Entry 4PJ6 (X-ray diffraction, 2.96 A resolution); this record covers chains A and B.

[Chain A (and B)]
Molecule: Leucyl-cystinyl aminopeptidase
From: Homo sapiens
Notes: EC 3.4.11.3; chain B of this document is another copy of the same molecule, construct and numbering; everything in this record applies to it too
UniProtKB: Q9UIQ6 (LCAP_HUMAN); residues 155-1025 here = UniProt positions 155-1025
Amino-acid sequence (872 residues; numbered 154 to 1025; the number before each row is that of its first residue):
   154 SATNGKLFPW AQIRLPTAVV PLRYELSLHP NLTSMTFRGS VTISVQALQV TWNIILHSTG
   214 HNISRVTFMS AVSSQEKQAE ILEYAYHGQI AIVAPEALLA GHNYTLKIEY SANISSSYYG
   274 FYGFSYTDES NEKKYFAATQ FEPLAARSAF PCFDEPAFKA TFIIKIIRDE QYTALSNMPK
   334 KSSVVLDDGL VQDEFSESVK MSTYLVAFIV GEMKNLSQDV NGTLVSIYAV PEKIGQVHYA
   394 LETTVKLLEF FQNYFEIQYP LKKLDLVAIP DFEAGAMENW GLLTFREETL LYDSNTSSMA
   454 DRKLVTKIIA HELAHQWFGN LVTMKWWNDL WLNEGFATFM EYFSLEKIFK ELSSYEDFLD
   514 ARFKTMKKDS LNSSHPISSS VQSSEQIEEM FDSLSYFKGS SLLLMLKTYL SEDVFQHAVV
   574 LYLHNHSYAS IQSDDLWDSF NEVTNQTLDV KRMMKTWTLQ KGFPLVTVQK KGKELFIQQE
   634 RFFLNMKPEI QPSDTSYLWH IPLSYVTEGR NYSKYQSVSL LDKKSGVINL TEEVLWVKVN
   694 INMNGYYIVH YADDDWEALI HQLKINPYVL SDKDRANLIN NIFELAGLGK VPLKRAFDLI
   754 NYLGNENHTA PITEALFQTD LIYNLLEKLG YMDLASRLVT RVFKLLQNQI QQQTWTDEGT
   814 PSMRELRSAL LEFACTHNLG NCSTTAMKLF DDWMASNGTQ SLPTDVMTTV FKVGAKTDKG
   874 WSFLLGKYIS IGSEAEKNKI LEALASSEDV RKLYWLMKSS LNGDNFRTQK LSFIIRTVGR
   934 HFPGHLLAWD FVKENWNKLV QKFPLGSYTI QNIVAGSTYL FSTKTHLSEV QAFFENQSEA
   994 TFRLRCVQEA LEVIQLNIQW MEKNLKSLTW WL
Disordered / not traced: 154-158, 224, 640-645 (chain B: 154-159, 223-228, 639-647, 662-663)
Construct notes: expression tag (154)
Curated features (UniProtKB/Swiss-Prot):
  - active site: Glu465 (Proton acceptor)
  - binding site (substrate): Glu295, Gly428 to Asn432
  - binding site (Zn(2+)): His464, His468, Glu487
  - site: Tyr549 (Transition state stabilizer)
  - glycosylation (N-linked (GlcNAc...) asparagine): Asn184, Asn215, Asn256, Asn266, Asn368, Asn374, Asn448, Asn525, Asn578, Asn598, Asn664, Asn682, Asn760, Asn834, Asn850, Asn989
Disulfide bonds: Cys828-Cys835
Covalently attached groups: N-acetylglucosamine (NAG) linked to Asn184, Asn256, Asn266, Asn525, Asn682, Asn760, Asn850
Bound ions: Zn2+: His464, His468, Glu487 (together with lysine)
Ligand contacts: lysine (LYS): Gln293, Glu295, Ala429, Met430, Glu431, His464, Glu465, Glu487, Glu541, Phe544
From the paper describing this entry:
  - Zn2+ coordination: His464, His468, Glu487
  - binding site for lysine: Glu431, Glu487
  - catalytic residues: Glu431, Glu465, Tyr549 (citing earlier work)
  - mutagenesis - A427Y: unchanged catalytic activity on physiological peptide substrates (citing earlier work)
  - mutagenesis - F544I, F544V: decreased binding to HFI-435 (citing earlier work)

[Interface between chain A and chain B]
Residue-residue contacts (33; chain A residue first):
  Glu780(A) with Arg904(B), salt bridge
  Gly783(A) with Tyr907(B), hydrogen bond (backbone-side chain); Lys911(B), hydrogen bond (backbone-side chain)
  Glu901(A) with Arg904(B), salt bridge
  Val903(A) with Val903(B), hydrophobic; Phe935(B), hydrophobic
  Arg904(A) with Glu780(B), salt bridge; Met785(B); Phe935(B); Pro936(B)
  Tyr907(A) with Leu782(B), hydrogen bond (side chain-backbone); Gly783(B)
  Lys911(A) with Gly783(B), hydrogen bond (side chain-backbone)
  Phe935(A) with Val903(B), hydrophobic; Arg904(B)
  Pro936(A) with Val903(B), hydrophobic; Arg904(B)
  Leu939(A) with Leu939(B); Leu940(B), hydrophobic; Asp943(B)
  Leu940(A) with Leu939(B), hydrophobic
  Asp943(A) with Leu939(B); His979(B), salt bridge
  Lys946(A) with Glu982(B), salt bridge
  Glu947(A) with Thr976(B), hydrogen bond; Thr978(B); His979(B), salt bridge
  Thr976(A) with Glu947(B), hydrogen bond
  Thr978(A) with Glu947(B)
  His979(A) with Asp943(B), salt bridge; Glu947(B), salt bridge
  Glu982(A) with Lys946(B), salt bridge
  Phe986(A) with Thr978(B)
Other interface residues (no listed pair), chain A (23 interface residues in all): Leu782, Tyr784, Asp902, Ser981
Other interface residues (no listed pair), chain B (25 interface residues in all): Tyr776, Tyr784, Glu901, Asp902, Phe986, Asn989

[Overview]
The interface between chain A and chain B involves 23 residues on one side and 25 on the other; the contacts
include 6 hydrogen bonds and 9 salt bridges. Among the polar pairs are Glu780(A)-Arg904(B),
Glu901(A)-Arg904(B) and Asp943(A)-His979(B). The paper reports catalytic residues Glu431(A), Glu465(A) and
Tyr549(A); F544I and F544V of chain A reduce binding to HFI-435.
Chain A and chain B are both Leucyl-cystinyl aminopeptidase (Homo sapiens); the structure, Crystal Structure
of Human Insulin Regulated Aminopeptidase with Lysine in Active Site, was determined by X-ray diffraction
together with 4P8Q from the same study.
